Entry 1ZAY (X-ray diffraction, 2.70 A resolution); this record covers chains M and A.

Chain M:
Molecule: 17-nt DNA strand
Sequence (17 nucleotides; row label = number of the first residue in the row):
   699 AACGAAAATX TTTTCGT
Modified positions: 1AP (2,6-diaminopurine nucleotide) at position 708

Chain A:
Name: Protein (purine repressor)
From: Escherichia coli
UniProt: P0ACP7 (PURR_ECOLI); residues 2-341 here correspond to UniProt positions 1-340 (UniProt number = residue number - 1)
Sequence (340 residues; numbered 2 to 341; the number before each row is that of its first residue):
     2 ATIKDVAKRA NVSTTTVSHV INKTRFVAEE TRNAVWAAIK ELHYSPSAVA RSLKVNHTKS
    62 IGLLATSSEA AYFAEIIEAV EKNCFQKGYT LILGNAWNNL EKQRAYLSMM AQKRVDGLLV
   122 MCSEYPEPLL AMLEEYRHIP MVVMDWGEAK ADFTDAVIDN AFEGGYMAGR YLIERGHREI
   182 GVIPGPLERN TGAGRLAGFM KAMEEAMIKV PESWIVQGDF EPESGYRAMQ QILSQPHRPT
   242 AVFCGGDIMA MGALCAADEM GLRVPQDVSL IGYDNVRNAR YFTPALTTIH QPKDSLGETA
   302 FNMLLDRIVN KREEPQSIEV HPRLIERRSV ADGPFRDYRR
Unresolved in the structure: 2, 341
Ligand contacts: hypoxanthine (HPA): Ala-71, Tyr-73, Phe-74, Ser-124, Arg-190, Thr-192, Arg-196, Phe-221, Asp-275

How chain M and chain A interact:
Residue-residue contacts (19; chain M residue first):
  DA700(M) with Ala-29(A), phosphate contact
  DC701(M) with Thr-17(A), sugar contact; Arg-26(A), base contact; Phe-27(A), phosphate contact; Val-28(A), phosphate contact; Ala-29(A), hydrogen bond to the phosphate; Thr-32(A), hydrogen bond to the phosphate
  DG702(M) with Val-13(A), phosphate contact; Ser-14(A), hydrogen bond to the phosphate; Thr-16(A), base contact; Thr-17(A), hydrogen bond to the phosphate; Arg-26(A), hydrogen bond to the base
  DA703(M) with Thr-16(A), hydrogen bond to the base
  DA704(M) with Thr-16(A), hydrogen bond to the base
  DA706(M) with Lys-55(A), base contact
  DT707(M) with Leu-54(A), base contact; Lys-55(A), base contact
  1AP_708(M) with Leu-54(A), sugar contact
  DT709(M) with Arg-115(A), salt bridge to the phosphate
Other interface residues (no listed pair), chain A (14 interface residues in all): Asn-12, Thr-15

Summary:
9 residues of chain M and 14 residues of chain A are in contact; the contacts include 7 hydrogen bonds and 1
salt bridge. Among the polar pairs are DG702(M)/Arg-26(A), DA703(M)/Thr-16(A) and DA704(M)/Thr-16(A). Ligands
of chain A: hypoxanthine.
Here chain M is a 17-nt DNA strand and chain A is Protein (purine repressor) (Escherichia coli). Entry 1ZAY
(Purine repressor-hypoxanthine-modified-purf-operator complex) was determined by X-ray diffraction.
